Entry 4CMW (X-ray diffraction, 2.21 A resolution); this record covers chains A and B.

[Chain A (and B)]
Protein: Diterpene synthase
From: Mycobacterium tuberculosis
Notes: EC 3.1.7.9, 3.1.7.8; chain B of this document is another copy of the same molecule, construct and numbering; everything in this record applies to it too
Reference sequence: O50407 (TUBOL_MYCTU); residues 1-296 here = UniProt positions 1-296
Amino-acid sequence (296 residues; numbered 1 to 296; the number before each row is that of its first residue):
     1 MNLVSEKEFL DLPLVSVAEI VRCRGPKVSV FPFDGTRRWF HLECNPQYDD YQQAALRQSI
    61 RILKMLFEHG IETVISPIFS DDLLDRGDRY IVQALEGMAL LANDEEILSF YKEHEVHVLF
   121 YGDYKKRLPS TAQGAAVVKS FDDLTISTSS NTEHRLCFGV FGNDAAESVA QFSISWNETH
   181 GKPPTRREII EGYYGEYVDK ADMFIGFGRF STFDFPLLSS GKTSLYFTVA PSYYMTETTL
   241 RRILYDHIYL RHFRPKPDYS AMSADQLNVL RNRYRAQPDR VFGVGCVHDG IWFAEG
Disordered / not traced: 1, 84-90 (chain B: 1-2, 81-86, 277-278)
What the authors report for this chain:
  - catalytic residues: D34
  - mutagenesis - D34A, D34N: abolished catalytic activity on prenyl transferase function
  - conformationally variable residues (order/disorder transition): L84 to Y90

[Chain A / chain B interface]
Pairs across the interface (171; chain A residue first):
  R37(A) with P257(B), hydrogen bond (side chain-backbone); Y259(B)
  R38(A) with Y259(B), hydrogen bond; Y274(B), hydrogen bond
  H41(A) with Y259(B); S260(B), hydrogen bond
  L42(A) with L267(B); L270(B), hydrophobic; R271(B), hydrogen bond (backbone-side chain); Y274(B), hydrophobic
  E43(A) with R271(B); R275(B), salt bridge
  D82(A) with S220(B); G221(B), hydrogen bond (side chain-backbone); K222(B)
  D164(A) with R186(B), salt bridge; K200(B), salt bridge
  A166(A) with I189(B); L217(B), hydrophobic
  E167(A) with P183(B); P184(B); T185(B); R186(B)
  V169(A) with V169(B), hydrophobic
  A170(A) with S173(B); I189(B), hydrophobic
  S173(A) with A170(B); I174(B)
  I174(A) with S173(B); N177(B); P183(B), hydrophobic
  N177(A) with I174(B); E178(B), hydrogen bond
  P183(A) with E167(B); I174(B), hydrophobic
  P184(A) with E167(B)
  T185(A) with E167(B)
  R186(A) with D164(B), salt bridge; E167(B)
  I189(A) with A166(B); A170(B), hydrophobic
  K200(A) with D164(B), salt bridge
  R209(A) with R251(B), hydrogen bond (side chain-backbone); H252(B)
  F210(A) with F210(B), hydrophobic; S224(B); L225(B), hydrogen bond (backbone-backbone); R251(B), hydrogen bond (backbone-side chain); F282(B), hydrophobic
  S211(A) with G221(B); T223(B); L225(B)
  T212(A) with S220(B); G221(B); L225(B)
  F213(A) with G221(B)
  L217(A) with A166(B), hydrophobic
  S220(A) with T212(B)
  G221(A) with S211(B); T212(B); F213(B)
  T223(A) with F210(B); S211(B)
  L225(A) with F210(B), hydrogen bond (backbone-backbone); S211(B); T212(B); G283(B)
  Y226(A) with V281(B), hydrophobic; F282(B); G283(B); V284(B)
  F227(A) with V281(B); F282(B), hydrogen bond (backbone-backbone)
  T228(A) with R280(B)
  V229(A) with R273(B); Y274(B); R280(B), hydrogen bond (backbone-backbone); F282(B), hydrophobic
  A230(A) with Y274(B), hydrophobic
  P231(A) with Y274(B)
  Y234(A) with Y274(B)
  T239(A) with D279(B), hydrogen bond; V281(B)
  R242(A) with D279(B), salt bridge; V284(B); E295(B), salt bridge
  D246(A) with G283(B); V284(B); G285(B), hydrogen bond (side chain-backbone); W292(B), hydrogen bond
  L250(A) with G285(B); V287(B), hydrophobic; W292(B)
  R251(A) with R209(B), hydrogen bond (backbone-side chain); F210(B), hydrogen bond (side chain-backbone); G283(B), hydrogen bond (side chain-backbone); W292(B)
  H252(A) with R209(B), hydrogen bond
  F253(A) with G290(B)
  P257(A) with R37(B); G290(B)
  Y259(A) with R37(B), hydrogen bond; R38(B), hydrogen bond; H41(B)
  S260(A) with H41(B)
  M262(A) with D289(B)
  Q266(A) with D289(B), hydrogen bond
  L267(A) with L42(B)
  L270(A) with L42(B), hydrophobic; I291(B), hydrophobic; F293(B), hydrophobic
  R271(A) with H41(B); L42(B), hydrogen bond (side chain-backbone); E43(B)
  R273(A) with F293(B)
  Y274(A) with R38(B), hydrogen bond; L42(B), hydrophobic; V229(B); A230(B), hydrophobic; P231(B); Y234(B), hydrophobic
  R275(A) with L42(B); E43(B), salt bridge
  D279(A) with T236(B), hydrogen bond; T238(B); T239(B), hydrogen bond; R242(B), hydrogen bond (backbone-side chain)
  R280(A) with T228(B); V229(B), hydrogen bond (backbone-backbone); G296(B), hydrogen bond (side chain-backbone)
  V281(A) with Y226(B), hydrophobic; F227(B); T228(B); T239(B); R242(B)
  F282(A) with F210(B), hydrophobic; Y226(B); F227(B), hydrogen bond (backbone-backbone); V229(B), hydrophobic; F282(B), hydrophobic; A294(B), hydrophobic; E295(B); G296(B)
  G283(A) with L225(B); Y226(B); D246(B); R251(B), hydrogen bond (backbone-side chain)
  V284(A) with Y226(B); R242(B); D246(B)
  G285(A) with D246(B), hydrogen bond (backbone-side chain); L250(B)
  V287(A) with L250(B); F253(B), hydrophobic
  D289(A) with P257(B); Q266(B), hydrogen bond
  G290(A) with F253(B); P257(B)
  I291(A) with P257(B), hydrophobic; L270(B), hydrophobic
  W292(A) with D246(B), hydrogen bond; L250(B); R251(B)
  F293(A) with L270(B), hydrophobic; Y274(B)
  A294(A) with F282(B), hydrophobic
  E295(A) with R242(B), salt bridge; F282(B)
  G296(A) with R280(B); F282(B); G296(B)
Also at the interface, not in a pair above, chain A (79 interface residues in all): L83, Q171, E178, S224, T238, I243, P278, C286
Also at the interface, not in a pair above, chain B (78 interface residues in all): Q171, I243, P255, C286

[Overview]
79 residues of chain A and 78 residues of chain B are in contact; the contacts include 35 hydrogen bonds and 9
salt bridges. Polar contacts include E43(A)-R275(B), D164(A)-R186(B) and D164(A)-K200(B). From the paper: the
catalytic residue D34(A); D34A and D34N of chain A abolish catalytic activity on prenyl transferase function.
Both chains are Diterpene synthase (Mycobacterium tuberculosis). Entry 4CMW (Crystal structure of Rv3378c) was
determined by X-ray diffraction (same publication as 4CMV and 4CMX).
